7P79 - chains E and A of the 6 polymer chains in the assembly; structure by electron microscopy, 4.00 A resolution.

== Chain E (and A) ==
Protein: Spike glycoprotein
Source organism: Severe acute respiratory syndrome coronavirus 2
Notes: chain A of this document is another copy of the same molecule, construct and numbering; everything in this record applies to it too
Reference sequence: P0DTC2 (SPIKE_SARS2); numbering as in UniProt (aligned over 1-1208)
Sequence (1288 residues; each row starts with the number of its first residue):
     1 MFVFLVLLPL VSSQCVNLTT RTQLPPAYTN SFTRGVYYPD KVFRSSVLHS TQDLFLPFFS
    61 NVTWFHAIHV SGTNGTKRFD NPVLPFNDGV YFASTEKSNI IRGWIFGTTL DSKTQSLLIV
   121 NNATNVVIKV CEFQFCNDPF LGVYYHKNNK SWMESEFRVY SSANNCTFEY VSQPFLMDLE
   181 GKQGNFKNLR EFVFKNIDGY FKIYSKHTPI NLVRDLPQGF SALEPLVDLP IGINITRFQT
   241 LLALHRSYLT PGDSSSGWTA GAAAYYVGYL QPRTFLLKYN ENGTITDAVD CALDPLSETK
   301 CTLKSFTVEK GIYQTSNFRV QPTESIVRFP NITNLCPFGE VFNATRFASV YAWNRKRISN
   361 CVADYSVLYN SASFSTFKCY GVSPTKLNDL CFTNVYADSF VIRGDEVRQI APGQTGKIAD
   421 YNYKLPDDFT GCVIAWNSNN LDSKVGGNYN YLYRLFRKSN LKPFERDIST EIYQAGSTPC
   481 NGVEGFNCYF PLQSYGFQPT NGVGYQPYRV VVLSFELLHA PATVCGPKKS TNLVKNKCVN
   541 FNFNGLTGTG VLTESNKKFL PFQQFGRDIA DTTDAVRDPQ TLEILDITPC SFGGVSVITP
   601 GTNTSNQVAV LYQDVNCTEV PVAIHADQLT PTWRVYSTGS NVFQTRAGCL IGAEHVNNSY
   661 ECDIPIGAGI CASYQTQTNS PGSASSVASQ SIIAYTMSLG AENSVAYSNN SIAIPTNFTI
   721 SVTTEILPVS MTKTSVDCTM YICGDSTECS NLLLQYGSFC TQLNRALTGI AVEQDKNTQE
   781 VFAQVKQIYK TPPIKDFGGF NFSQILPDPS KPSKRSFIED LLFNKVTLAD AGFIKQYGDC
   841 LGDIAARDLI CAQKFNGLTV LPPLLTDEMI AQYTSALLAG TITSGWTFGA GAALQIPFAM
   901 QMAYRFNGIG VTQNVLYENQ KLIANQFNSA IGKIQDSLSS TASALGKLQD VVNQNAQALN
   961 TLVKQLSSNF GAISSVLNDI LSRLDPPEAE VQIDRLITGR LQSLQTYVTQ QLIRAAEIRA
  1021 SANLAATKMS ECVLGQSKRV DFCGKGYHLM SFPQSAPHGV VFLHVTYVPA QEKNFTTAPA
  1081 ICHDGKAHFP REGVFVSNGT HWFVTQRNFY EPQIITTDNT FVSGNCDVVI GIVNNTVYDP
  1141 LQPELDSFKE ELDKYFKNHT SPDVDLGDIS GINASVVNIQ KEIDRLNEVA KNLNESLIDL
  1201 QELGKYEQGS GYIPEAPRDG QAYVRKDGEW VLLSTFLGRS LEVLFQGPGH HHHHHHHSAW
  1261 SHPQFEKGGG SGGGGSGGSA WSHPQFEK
Disordered / not traced: 1-25, 67-78, 142-152, 175-185, 244-260, 677-690, 829-851, 1150-1288 (chain A: 1-26, 68-81, 114-115, 144-166, 173-185, 243-262, 443-447, 471-489, 502, 621-640, 677-689, 812, 828-854, 1148-1288)
Sequence notes: engineered mutation G682 (Arg in P0DTC2), S683 (Arg in P0DTC2), S685 (Arg in P0DTC2), P986 (Lys in P0DTC2), P987 (Val in P0DTC2); expression tag (1209-1288)
Cystine bridges: C131-C166, C291-C301, C336-C361, C379-C432, C391-C525, C480-C488, C538-C590, C617-C649, C662-C671, C738-C760, C743-C749, C1032-C1043, C1082-C1126
Glycans and other covalent adducts: N-acetylglucosamine (NAG) linked to N61, N165, N234, N282, N331, N343, N603, N616, N657, N709, N717, N801, N1074; glycan linked to T1100
Swiss-Prot annotation at these positions:
  - region: N280 to C301 (Putative superantigen), R403 to D405 (Integrin-binding motif), N448 to F456 (Immunodominant HLA epitope recognized by the CD8+), P681, A684 (Putative superantigen), S816 to Y837 (Fusion peptide 1), K835 to F855 (Fusion peptide 2), D1163 to E1202 (Heptad repeat 2)
  - site: R815, S816 (Cleavage)
  - glycosylation: N17 (N-linked (GlcNAc...) (complex) asparagine), N61 (N-linked (GlcNAc...) (hybrid) asparagine), N74 (N-linked (GlcNAc...) (complex) asparagine), N122 (N-linked (GlcNAc...) (hybrid) asparagine), N149 (N-linked (GlcNAc...) (complex) asparagine), N165 (N-linked (GlcNAc...) (complex) asparagine), N234 (N-linked (GlcNAc...) (high mannose) asparagine), N282 (N-linked (GlcNAc...) (complex) asparagine), T323 (O-linked (GalNAc) threonine), S325 (O-linked (HexNAc...) serine), N331 (N-linked (GlcNAc...) (complex) asparagine), N343 (N-linked (GlcNAc...) (complex) asparagine), N603 (N-linked (GlcNAc...) (hybrid) asparagine), N616 (N-linked (GlcNAc...) (complex) asparagine), N657 (N-linked (GlcNAc...) (complex) asparagine), T676 (O-linked (GlcNAc...) threonine), T678 (O-linked (GlcNAc...) threonine), N709 (N-linked (GlcNAc...) (high mannose) asparagine), N717 (N-linked (GlcNAc...) (hybrid) asparagine), N801 (N-linked (GlcNAc...) (hybrid) asparagine) and 6 more in UniProt
  - natural variant: L5 (L5F: In strain: Iota/B.1.526), S13 (S13I: In strain: Epsilon/B.1.427/B.1.429), L18 (L18F: In strain: Beta/B.1.351, Gamma/P.1 and 1 more), T19 (T19I: In strain: Omicron/BQ.1.1, Omicron/XBB.1.5 and 1 more; T19R: In strain: Delta/B.1.617.2, Omicron/BA.2 and 4 more), T20 (T20N: In strain: Gamma/P.1), L24 to A27 (sequence variant, change not given here; In strain: Omicron/BA.2, Omicron/BA.2.12.1 and 6 more), P26 (P26S: In strain: Gamma/P.1), Q52 (Q52H: In strain: Omicron/EG.5.1), A67 (A67V: In strain: Eta/B.1.525, Omicron/BA.1), H69 to V70 (deletion: In strain: Alpha/B.1.1.7, Eta/B.1.525 and 5 more), G75 (G75V: In strain: Lambda/C.37), T76 (T76I: In strain: Lambda/C.37), 82 further natural variant entries in UniProt
  - mutagenesis: H69 to V70 (Increased incorporation of cleaved spike into virions), N121 (N121Q: Partial loss of biliverdin affinity), R190 (R190K: Partial loss of biliverdin affinity), N234 (N234Q: Increased resistance to neutralizing antibodies), N331 (N331Q: Reduced viral infectivity), N343 (N343Q: Reduced viral infectivity), L452 (L452R: Increased resistance to neutralizing antibodies. Decreases HLA binding to NF9 epitope. Increased binding affinity to human ACE2), Y453 (Y453F: Decreased HLA binding to NF9 epitope. Increased binding affinity to human ACE2), A475 (A475V: Increased resistance to neutralizing antibodies), V483 (V483A: Increased resistance to neutralizing antibodies), E484 (E484D: Increased replication in human TMEM106B overexpressing cells), F490 (F490L: Increased resistance to neutralizing antibodies and human covalescent sera neutralization), 12 further mutagenesis entries in UniProt
Reported in the primary citation:
  - mutagenesis - K417N, K417N/E484K/N501Y, E484K, N501Y: decreased binding to sybody#15

== How chain E and chain A interact ==
Pairs across the interface (121):
  N317(E) - D737(A)  hydrogen bond
  R319(E) - M740(A)  hydrogen bond
  R357(E) - T167(A)
  N360(E) - F168(A)
  H519(E) - I231(A)
  H519(E) - G232(A)
  P521(E) - P230(A)
  K557(E) - F43(A)
  K558(E) - N282(A)
  F559(E) - F43(A)  hydrophobic
  F562(E) - Y38(A)  hydrophobic
  F562(E) - E224(A)
  F562(E) - P225(A)
  F565(E) - K41(A)
  F565(E) - V42(A)  hydrophobic
  F565(E) - F43(A)  hydrogen bond (backbone-backbone)
  G566(E) - F43(A)
  R567(E) - V42(A)
  R567(E) - F43(A)  hydrogen bond (backbone-backbone)
  I569(E) - V47(A)  hydrophobic
  I569(E) - N960(A)
  A570(E) - N960(A)
  A570(E) - V963(A)  hydrophobic
  D571(E) - R44(A)  salt bridge
  T572(E) - N856(A)
  F592(E) - F855(A)
  F592(E) - G857(A)
  P665(E) - L864(A)  hydrophobic
  A668(E) - P863(A)  hydrogen bond (backbone-backbone)
  A668(E) - L864(A)
  G669(E) - L864(A)  hydrogen bond (backbone-backbone)
  G669(E) - M869(A)
  M697(E) - L865(A)  hydrophobic
  M697(E) - M869(A)  hydrophobic
  L699(E) - K786(A)
  L699(E) - I788(A)  hydrophobic
  L699(E) - M869(A)  hydrophobic
  L699(E) - Q872(A)
  L699(E) - Y873(A)
  A701(E) - Q787(A)
  A701(E) - I788(A)  hydrogen bond (backbone-backbone)
  E702(E) - I788(A)
  E702(E) - K790(A)
  N703(E) - Q787(A)  hydrogen bond
  N703(E) - I788(A)  hydrogen bond (backbone-backbone)
  N703(E) - Y789(A)
  N703(E) - K790(A)  hydrogen bond (backbone-backbone)
  V705(E) - Y789(A)  hydrophobic
  V705(E) - T883(A)
  V705(E) - Q895(A)
  A706(E) - Q895(A)  hydrogen bond (backbone-side chain)
  Y707(E) - P792(A)  hydrophobic
  Y707(E) - F797(A)
  Y707(E) - T883(A)
  Y707(E) - I896(A)
  Y707(E) - P897(A)
  Y707(E) - F898(A)  hydrogen bond (side chain-backbone)
  S708(E) - P897(A)
  N709(E) - D796(A)
  N709(E) - P897(A)
  S711(E) - Q895(A)
  S711(E) - I896(A)
  S711(E) - P897(A)
  I712(E) - Q895(A)
  I712(E) - I896(A)  hydrophobic
  I712(E) - P897(A)
  I712(E) - M900(A)  hydrophobic
  A713(E) - L894(A)
  A713(E) - Q895(A)  hydrogen bond (backbone-backbone)
  P715(E) - L894(A)
  Q957(E) - R765(A)
  Q965(E) - S758(A)
  S968(E) - Q755(A)
  S968(E) - Y756(A)
  S968(E) - G757(A)
  N969(E) - Q755(A)  hydrogen bond (backbone-backbone)
  F970(E) - Q755(A)  hydrogen bond (backbone-backbone)
  F970(E) - Y756(A)
  F970(E) - F759(A)  hydrophobic
  F970(E) - D994(A)
  G971(E) - Q755(A)
  D985(E) - G413(A)
  P987(E) - G413(A)
  Q1002(E) - Q1005(A)
  S1003(E) - F759(A)
  T1006(E) - F759(A)
  T1009(E) - T1009(A)
  Q1010(E) - L1012(A)
  I1013(E) - L1012(A)  hydrophobic
  I1013(E) - I1013(A)  hydrophobic
  R1039(E) - E1031(A)  salt bridge
  R1039(E) - R1039(A)
  V1040(E) - S1030(A)
  V1040(E) - E1031(A)
  V1040(E) - L1034(A)
  V1040(E) - G1035(A)
  D1041(E) - Q784(A)  hydrogen bond
  D1041(E) - S1030(A)
  D1041(E) - L1034(A)
  K1045(E) - Q784(A)
  G1046(E) - A890(A)
  Y1047(E) - W886(A)  hydrogen bond
  Y1047(E) - A890(A)  hydrophobic
  E1072(E) - A892(A)
  E1072(E) - L894(A)
  T1077(E) - M900(A)
  A1078(E) - M900(A)
  P1079(E) - M900(A)
  P1079(E) - Y917(A)
  F1089(E) - N914(A)
  F1089(E) - Y917(A)  hydrophobic
  P1090(E) - Q913(A)  hydrogen bond (backbone-side chain)
  V1094(E) - Y904(A)
  R1107(E) - Y904(A)
  R1107(E) - N907(A)
  F1121(E) - Q913(A)
  S1123(E) - N914(A)  hydrogen bond
  S1123(E) - E918(A)  hydrogen bond
  V1128(E) - Y917(A)
  V1129(E) - Y917(A)  hydrophobic
  I1130(E) - Q920(A)
Interface residues without a listed pair, chain E (92 interface residues in all): S359, L560, Q563, Q564, D568, P589, Q613, D614, A647, G667, G700, S704, N710, T961, K964, R995, G999, F1042, V1068, N1074, R1091, E1092, L1141, L1145
Interface residues without a listed pair, chain A (87 interface residues in all): E169, P412, Q762, A766, T859, L861, P862, I882, T887, G889, G891, A893, T912, T1027, L1141, E1144, S1147

== In short ==
92 residues of chain E face 87 of chain A across their interface; the contacts include 20 hydrogen bonds and 2
salt bridges. Polar contacts include D571(E)-R44(A), R1039(E)-E1031(A) and N317(E)-D737(A). From the paper:
K417N, K417N/E484K/N501Y and E484K of chain E, among others, reduce binding to sybody#15.
Both chains are Spike glycoprotein (Severe acute respiratory syndrome coronavirus 2). Entry 7P79 (SARS-CoV-2
spike protein in complex with sybodyb#15 in a 1up/1up-out/1down conformation) was determined by electron
microscopy together with 7P77, 7P78, 7P7A and 7P7B from the same study.
